Entry 6H67 (electron microscopy, 3.60 A resolution); this record covers chains A and E of the 17 polymer chains in the assembly.

# Chain A
Molecule: DNA-directed RNA polymerase I subunit RPA190
Source organism: Saccharomyces cerevisiae (strain ATCC 204508 / S288c)
Notes: EC 2.7.7.6
Reference sequence: P10964 (RPA1_YEAST); numbering as in UniProt (aligned over 1-1664)
Sequence (1664 residues; each row starts with the number of its first residue):
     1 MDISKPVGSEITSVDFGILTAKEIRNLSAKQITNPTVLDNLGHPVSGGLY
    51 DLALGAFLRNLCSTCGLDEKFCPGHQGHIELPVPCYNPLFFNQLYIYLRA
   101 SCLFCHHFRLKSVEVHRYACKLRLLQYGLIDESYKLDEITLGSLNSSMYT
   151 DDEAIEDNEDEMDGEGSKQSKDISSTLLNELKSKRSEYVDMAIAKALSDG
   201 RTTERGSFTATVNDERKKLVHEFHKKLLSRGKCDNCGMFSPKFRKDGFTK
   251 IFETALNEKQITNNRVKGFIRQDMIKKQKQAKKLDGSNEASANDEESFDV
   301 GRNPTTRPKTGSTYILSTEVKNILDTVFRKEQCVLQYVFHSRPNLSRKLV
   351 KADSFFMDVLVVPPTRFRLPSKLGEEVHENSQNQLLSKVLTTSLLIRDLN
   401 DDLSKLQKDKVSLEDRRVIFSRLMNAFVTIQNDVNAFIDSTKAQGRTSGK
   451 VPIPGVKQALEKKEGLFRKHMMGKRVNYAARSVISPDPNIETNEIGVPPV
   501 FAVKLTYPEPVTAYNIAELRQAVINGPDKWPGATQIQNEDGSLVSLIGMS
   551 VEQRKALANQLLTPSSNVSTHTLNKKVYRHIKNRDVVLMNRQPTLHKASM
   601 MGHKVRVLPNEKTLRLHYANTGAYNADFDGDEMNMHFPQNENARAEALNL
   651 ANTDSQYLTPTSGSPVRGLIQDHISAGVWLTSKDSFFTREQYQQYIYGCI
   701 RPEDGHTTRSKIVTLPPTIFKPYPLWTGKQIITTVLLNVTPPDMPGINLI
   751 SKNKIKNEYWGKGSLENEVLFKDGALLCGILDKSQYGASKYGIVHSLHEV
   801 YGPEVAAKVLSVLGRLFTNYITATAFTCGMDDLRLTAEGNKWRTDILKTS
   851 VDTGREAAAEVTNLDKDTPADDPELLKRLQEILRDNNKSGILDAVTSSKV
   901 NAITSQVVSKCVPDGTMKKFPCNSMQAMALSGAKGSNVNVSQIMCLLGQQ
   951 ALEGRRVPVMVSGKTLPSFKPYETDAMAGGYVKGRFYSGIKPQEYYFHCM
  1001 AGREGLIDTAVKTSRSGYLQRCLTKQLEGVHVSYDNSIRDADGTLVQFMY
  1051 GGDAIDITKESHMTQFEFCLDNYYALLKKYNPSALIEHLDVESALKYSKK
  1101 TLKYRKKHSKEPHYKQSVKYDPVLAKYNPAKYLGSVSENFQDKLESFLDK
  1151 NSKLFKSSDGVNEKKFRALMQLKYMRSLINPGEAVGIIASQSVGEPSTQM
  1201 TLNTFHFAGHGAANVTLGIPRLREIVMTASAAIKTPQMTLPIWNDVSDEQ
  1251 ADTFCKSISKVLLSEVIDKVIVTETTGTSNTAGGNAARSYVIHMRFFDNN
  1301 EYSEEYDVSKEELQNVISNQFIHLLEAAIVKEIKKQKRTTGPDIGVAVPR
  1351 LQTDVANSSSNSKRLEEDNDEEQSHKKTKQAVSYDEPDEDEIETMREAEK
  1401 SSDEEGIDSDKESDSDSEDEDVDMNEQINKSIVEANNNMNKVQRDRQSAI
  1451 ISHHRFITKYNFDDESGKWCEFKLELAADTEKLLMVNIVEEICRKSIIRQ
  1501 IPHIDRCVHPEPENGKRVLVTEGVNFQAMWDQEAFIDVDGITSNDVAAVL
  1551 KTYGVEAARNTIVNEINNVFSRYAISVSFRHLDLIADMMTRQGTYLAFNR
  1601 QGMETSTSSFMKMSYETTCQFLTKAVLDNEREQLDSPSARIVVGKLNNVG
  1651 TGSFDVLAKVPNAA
Not modelled in the structure: 142-173, 269-311, 373-376, 1209-1212, 1275-1287, 1338-1440, 1663-1664
Ion coordination: Zn2+ site 1: C62, C65, C72, H75; Zn2+ site 2: C102, C105, C233, C236; Mg2+: D627, D629, D631 (shared with 1 residue of chain R)
UniProt features mapped onto this chain:
  - region: P992 to E1004 (Bridging helix)
  - binding site (Zn(2+)): C62, C65, C72, H75, C102, C105, C233, C236
  - binding site (Mg(2+)): D627, D629, D631
  - modified residue (Phosphoserine): S889, S1636
From the paper describing this entry:
  - binding site for Template DNA: K462, K463, R468, S1014, R1021
  - conformationally variable residues (side-chain flip): K462, K463
  - specificity-determining residues: R1015 (proposed by the authors, not directly observed)

# Chain E
Molecule: DNA-directed RNA polymerases I, II, and III subunit RPABC1
Source organism: Saccharomyces cerevisiae (strain ATCC 204508 / S288c)
Reference sequence: P20434 (RPAB1_YEAST); residue numbers follow UniProt; this construct covers 1-215
Sequence (215 residues; each row starts with the number of its first residue):
     1 MDQENERNISRLWRAFRTVKEMVKDRGYFITQEEVELPLEDFKAKYCDSM
    51 GRPQRKMMSFQANPTEESISKFPDMGSLWVEFCDEPSVGVKTMKTFVIHI
   101 QEKNFQTGIFVYQNNITPSAMKLVPSIPPATIETFNEAALVVNITHHELV
   151 PKHIRLSSDEKRELLKRYRLKESQLPRIQRADPVALYLGLKRGEVVKIIR
   201 KSETSGRYASYRICM
Not modelled in the structure: 1-3

# Interface between chain A and chain E
Residue-residue contacts - 84 pairs, chain A then chain E:
  Y134(A) with R192(E)
  E138(A) with P128(E)
  S207(A) with K171(E)
  T209(A) with S173(E), hydrogen bond
  T211(A) with S173(E), hydrogen bond (side chain-backbone); R177(E)
  E215(A) with R177(E), salt bridge
  D1035(A) with Y168(E)
  R1039(A) with Y168(E), hydrogen bond (side chain-backbone); R169(E); L170(E)
  G1043(A) with Q174(E)
  T1044(A) with Q174(E)
  L1045(A) with L170(E), hydrophobic; Q174(E), hydrogen bond (backbone-backbone); P176(E)
  Q1047(A) with Y208(E)
  F1048(A) with Y168(E), hydrophobic; L175(E), hydrophobic; Y208(E), hydrogen bond (backbone-side chain); S210(E); Y211(E)
  M1049(A) with Y208(E), hydrogen bond (backbone-side chain)
  G1051(A) with T204(E)
  G1052(A) with S205(E), hydrogen bond (backbone-side chain); Y208(E)
  D1053(A) with T204(E)
  R1105(A) with R207(E)
  H1113(A) with H146(E); H147(E), hydrogen bond (side chain-backbone); E148(E); V150(E), hydrogen bond (side chain-backbone)
  Y1114(A) with T145(E); H146(E); K152(E)
  V1118(A) with K152(E); I154(E), hydrophobic; I199(E), hydrophobic; R207(E)
  D1121(A) with K197(E), salt bridge
  P1122(A) with R207(E)
  A1125(A) with A209(E), hydrophobic
  K1126(A) with R167(E), hydrogen bond (backbone-side chain)
  S1137(A) with S205(E)
  E1138(A) with S205(E)
  N1139(A) with E203(E); G206(E)
  W1530(A) with A138(E); A139(E); V141(E); V142(E), hydrophobic
  D1531(A) with R11(E)
  E1533(A) with R14(E), salt bridge
  V1538(A) with V142(E), hydrophobic; H147(E)
  D1539(A) with H147(E); E148(E), hydrogen bond (backbone-backbone)
  G1540(A) with H147(E)
  I1541(A) with H147(E), hydrogen bond (backbone-side chain)
  T1542(A) with L149(E)
  K1551(A) with P183(E)
  T1552(A) with P183(E)
  Y1553(A) with I144(E), hydrophobic; V150(E)
  G1554(A) with D182(E)
  V1555(A) with I178(E), hydrophobic; D182(E); R212(E)
  E1556(A) with P151(E); I198(E); R200(E), salt bridge; R212(E), salt bridge
  A1557(A) with L149(E), hydrophobic
  R1559(A) with R200(E)
  N1560(A) with L149(E), hydrogen bond (side chain-backbone)
  R1580(A) with T204(E)
  D1587(A) with R200(E), salt bridge
  R1591(A) with P176(E); R177(E), hydrogen bond (backbone-backbone)
  Q1592(A) with R177(E), hydrogen bond (backbone-side chain); Q179(E), hydrogen bond (backbone-side chain)
  G1593(A) with R177(E), hydrogen bond (backbone-backbone); Q179(E)
  T1594(A) with Q179(E)
Also at the interface, not in a pair above, chain A (66 interface residues in all): I130, D131, R201, D214, D1042, V1046, K1115, S1117, Y1120, Y1127, N1128, Q1527, T1561, F1579, T1590
Also at the interface, not in a pair above, chain E (50 interface residues in all): Q32, E36, S202, M215

# Summary
Chain A and chain E form an interface of 66 and 50 residues respectively, with 17 hydrogen bonds and 6 salt
bridges. Polar pairs include E215(A)-R177(E), D1121(A)-K197(E) and E1533(A)-R14(E). The paper reports a
binding site for Template DNA at K462(A), K463(A) and R468(A) among others; the specificity determinant
R1015(A).
Chain A is DNA-directed RNA polymerase I subunit RPA190 and chain E is DNA-directed RNA polymerases I, II, and
III subunit RPABC1, both from Saccharomyces cerevisiae (strain ATCC 204508 / S288c); the structure, Yeast RNA
polymerase I elongation complex stalled by cyclobutane pyrimidine dimer (CPD), was determined by electron
microscopy together with 6H68 from the same study.
